7BC3 - chains C and B of the 4 polymer chains in the assembly; structure by electron microscopy, 2.90 A resolution.

Chain C:
Protein: Structural polyprotein
From: Kashmir bee virus
UniProtKB: Q80AG2 (Q80AG2_9VIRU); aligned to UniProt positions 381-670 over residues 1-290 (the alignment contains insertions or deletions, so no single offset holds)
Sequence (290 residues; numbered 1 to 290; the number before each row is that of its first residue):
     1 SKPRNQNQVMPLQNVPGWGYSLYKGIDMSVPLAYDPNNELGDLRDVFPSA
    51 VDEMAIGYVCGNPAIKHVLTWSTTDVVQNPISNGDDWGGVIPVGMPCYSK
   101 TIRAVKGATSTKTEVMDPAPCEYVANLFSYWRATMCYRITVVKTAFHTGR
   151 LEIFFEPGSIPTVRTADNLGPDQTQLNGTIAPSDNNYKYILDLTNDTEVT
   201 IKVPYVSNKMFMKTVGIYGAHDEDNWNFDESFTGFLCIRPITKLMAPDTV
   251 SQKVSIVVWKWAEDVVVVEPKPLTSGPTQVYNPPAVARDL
Not modelled in the structure: 107
Construct notes: conflict Leu12 (Tyr392 in Q80AG2)

Chain B:
Protein: Structural polyprotein
From: Kashmir bee virus
UniProtKB: Q80AG2 (Q80AG2_9VIRU); residues 11-259 here correspond to UniProt positions 10-258 (UniProt number = residue number - 1)
Sequence (249 residues; row label = number of the first residue in the row):
    11 NVHNTKLASTSAENAIEKEQITTFHDVETPNRIDTPMAQDTSSARSMDDT
    61 HSIIQFLQRPVLIDNIEIVAGTTADNNTALSRYVLDRTNPQKYIKQWTLP
   111 STVLKAGGKAQKLANFKYLRCDVQVKLVLNANPFIAGRLYLAYSPYDDKV
   161 APERRIIYTSRAGVTGYPGVELDFQLDNSVEMTIPYASFQEAYDLVSGNE
   211 DFVQLYLFTIAPVLGPSAESANSKVDLSVYMWLDNISLVIPTYRLNPNL
Not modelled in the structure: 229
Construct notes: conflict Leu137 (Ile136 in Q80AG2)
From the paper describing this entry:
  - catalytic residues: Asp187 (proposed by the authors, not directly observed)

Chain C / chain B interface:
Pairs across the interface - 66 pairs, chain C then chain B:
  Pro48(C) with Pro195(B), hydrophobic
  Asn62(C) with Gly176(B), hydrogen bond (side chain-backbone)
  Pro63(C) with Thr175(B)
  Ala64(C) with Ala172(B); Thr175(B)
  Ile65(C) with Arg171(B); Ala172(B); Thr175(B), hydrogen bond (backbone-side chain); Ile220(B), hydrophobic
  Lys66(C) with Arg92(B), hydrogen bond (backbone-side chain); Arg171(B), hydrogen bond (backbone-side chain)
  His67(C) with Arg171(B)
  Val68(C) with Arg171(B)
  Asp85(C) with Arg92(B), salt bridge; Arg171(B), salt bridge
  Ser99(C) with Arg92(B), hydrogen bond; Tyr93(B), hydrogen bond
  Lys100(C) with Tyr93(B), hydrogen bond (backbone-side chain)
  Thr101(C) with Tyr93(B); Leu95(B)
  Arg103(C) with Leu95(B); Asp96(B), salt bridge
  Val115(C) with Leu95(B), hydrophobic
  Asp117(C) with Arg92(B), salt bridge; Tyr93(B), hydrogen bond; Ser170(B); Ala172(B)
  Pro118(C) with Ala172(B)
  Thr140(C) with Arg148(B), hydrogen bond
  Val141(C) with Arg148(B)
  Val142(C) with Gly147(B); Arg148(B)
  Lys143(C) with Ala146(B); Gln185(B)
  Thr144(C) with Pro143(B); Ala146(B)
  Phe146(C) with Pro143(B); Phe144(B), hydrophobic
  Thr197(C) with Leu186(B)
  Asp248(C) with Pro226(B)
  Thr249(C) with Phe144(B); Pro226(B)
  Val250(C) with Phe144(B), hydrophobic; Pro226(B)
  Ser251(C) with Leu224(B); Gly225(B)
  Lys253(C) with Leu224(B)
  Ser255(C) with Ala221(B)
  Val257(C) with Ile220(B), hydrophobic
  Trp259(C) with Tyr150(B), hydrophobic; Thr175(B); Glu181(B), hydrogen bond
  Tyr281(C) with Val94(B); Leu95(B), hydrogen bond (side chain-backbone)
  Asn282(C) with Glu163(B)
  Pro283(C) with Val94(B); Leu95(B); Arg97(B), hydrogen bond (backbone-side chain); Tyr168(B)
  Pro284(C) with Leu95(B); Asp96(B); Arg97(B), hydrogen bond (backbone-backbone)
  Ala285(C) with Arg97(B); Thr98(B)
  Val286(C) with Asp96(B)
  Ala287(C) with Asp96(B)
Also at the interface, not in a pair above, chain C (44 interface residues in all): Asp86, Tyr98, Met116, Ala119, Arg138, Val254
Also at the interface, not in a pair above, chain B (32 interface residues in all): Ile145, Gly173, Tyr196

In short:
Chain C and chain B form an interface of 44 and 32 residues respectively; the contacts include 13 hydrogen
bonds and 4 salt bridges. Among the polar pairs are Asp85(C)-Arg92(B), Asp85(C)-Arg171(B) and
Arg103(C)-Asp96(B). The paper reports the catalytic residue Asp187(B).
Chain C is Structural polyprotein and chain B is Structural polyprotein, both from Kashmir bee virus; the
structure, Native virion of Kashmir bee virus at acidic pH, was determined by electron microscopy (same
publication as 7BE9, 7BG8 and 7BGK).
